Entry 7Y9J (X-ray diffraction, 1.83 A resolution); this record covers chain A.

== Chain A ==
Name: Bifunctional cytochrome P450/NADPH--P450 reductase
From: Priestia megaterium
Notes: EC 1.14.14.1, 1.6.2.4
UniProt: P14779 (CPXB_BACMB); residues 3-465 here = UniProt positions 3-465
Amino-acid sequence (465 residues; each row starts with the number of its first residue):
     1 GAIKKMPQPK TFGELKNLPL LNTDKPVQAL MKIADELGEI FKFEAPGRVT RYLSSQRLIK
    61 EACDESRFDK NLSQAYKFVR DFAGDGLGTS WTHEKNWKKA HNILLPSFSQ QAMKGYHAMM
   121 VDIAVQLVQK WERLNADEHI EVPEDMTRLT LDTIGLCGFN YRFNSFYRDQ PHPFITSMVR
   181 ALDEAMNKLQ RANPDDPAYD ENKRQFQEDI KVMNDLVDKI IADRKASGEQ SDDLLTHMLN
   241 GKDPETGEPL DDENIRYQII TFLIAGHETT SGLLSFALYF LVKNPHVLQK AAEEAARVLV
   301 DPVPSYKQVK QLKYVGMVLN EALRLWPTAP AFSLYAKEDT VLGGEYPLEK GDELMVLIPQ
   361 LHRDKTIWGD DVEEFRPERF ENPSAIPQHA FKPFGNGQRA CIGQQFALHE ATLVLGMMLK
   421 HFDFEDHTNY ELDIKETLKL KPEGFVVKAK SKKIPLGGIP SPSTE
Unresolved in the structure: 1-3, 192-194, 458-465
Differences from the reference sequence: expression tag (1-2); engineered mutation Lys5 (Glu in P14779), Tyr76 (Leu in P14779), Gly88 (Phe in P14779), Lys439 (Thr in P14779)
Metal / ion sites: heme Fe near Cys401 (its only coordinating residue here)
Ligand contacts: heme (HEM): Lys70, Leu87, Gly88, Trp97, His101, Phe108, Thr261, Phe262, Ala265, Gly266, Thr269, Thr270, Leu273, Leu323, Thr328, Ala329, Phe332, Pro393, Phe394, Gly395, Gln398, Arg399, Ala400, Cys401, Ile402, Gly403, Phe406, Ala407
Curated features (UniProtKB/Swiss-Prot):
  - binding site ((9Z)-hexadecenoate): Tyr52
  - binding site (heme): Cys401
  - site: Thr269 (Important for catalytic activity)
  - mutagenesis: Arg48 (R48Q/S: 2-3-fold decrease in binding affinity for N-myristoyl-L-methionine as substrate), Ala75 (A75G: Higher activity in the hydroxylation of highly branched fatty acids; when associated with V-88 and Q-189), Ala83 (A83F: 800-fold binding affinity for laurate as substrate. High coupling of NADPH consumption to laurate formation. Very much more effective in indole hydroxylation. Favors omega-2 hydroxylation ...), Leu87 (L87E: Ineffective covalent modification of the heme macrocycle. Extensive formation of Fe(II)CO complex in the substrate-free form ...), Leu189 (L189Q: Higher activity in the hydroxylation of highly branched fatty acids; when associated with G-75 and V-88), Phe262 (F262E: Ineffective covalent modification of the heme macrocycle. Substantially slower FMN to heme electron transfer for the arachidonate-bound enzyme. Product distribution biased towards omega-3), Ala265 (A265C: No effective fatty acid oxidation. No effect on electron transport from NADPH to FMN ...), Thr269 (T269A: Contrary to wild-type, significant decrease in the formation of the high-spin complex via substrate binding, and decreased substrate-induced reduction potential shift with saturating ...), Ala329 (A329V: Substrate binding affinity increases 5-10 fold and the turnover number increases 2-8-fold for palmitate as substrate compared to the wild-type ...), Ala331 (A331P: Enhanced activity with small non-natural substrates with altered product profiles compared to wild-type), Phe394 (F394H: High substrate-free turnover rate constant. Negligible substrate-induced spin-state and substrate-induced heme reduction-potential shifts on addition of saturating concentrations of ...), Ile402 (I402E: Ineffective covalent modification of the heme macrocycle. 2-fold apparent limiting rate of flavin to heme electron transfer for arachidonate-bound enzyme ...)

== Summary ==
Chain A binds heme. UniProt lists (9Z)-hexadecenoate-binding residue Tyr52, heme-binding residue Cys401 and 12
mutagenesis sites.
Chain A is Bifunctional cytochrome P450/NADPH--P450 reductase (Priestia megaterium); the structure, Crystal
structure of P450 BM3-TMK from Bacillus megaterium in complex with 5-nitro-1,2-benzisoxazole, was determined
by X-ray diffraction together with 7Y9K from the same study.
